3BT6 - chains A and B; structure by X-ray diffraction, 2.80 A resolution.

== Chain A ==
Molecule: Influenza B hemagglutinin (HA)
From: Influenza B virus
Notes: fragment: Influenza B HA1
Reference sequence: Q84097 (Q84097_9INFB); residues 1-342 here correspond to UniProt positions 16-357 (UniProt number = residue number + 15)
Amino-acid sequence (342 residues; row label = number of the first residue in the row):
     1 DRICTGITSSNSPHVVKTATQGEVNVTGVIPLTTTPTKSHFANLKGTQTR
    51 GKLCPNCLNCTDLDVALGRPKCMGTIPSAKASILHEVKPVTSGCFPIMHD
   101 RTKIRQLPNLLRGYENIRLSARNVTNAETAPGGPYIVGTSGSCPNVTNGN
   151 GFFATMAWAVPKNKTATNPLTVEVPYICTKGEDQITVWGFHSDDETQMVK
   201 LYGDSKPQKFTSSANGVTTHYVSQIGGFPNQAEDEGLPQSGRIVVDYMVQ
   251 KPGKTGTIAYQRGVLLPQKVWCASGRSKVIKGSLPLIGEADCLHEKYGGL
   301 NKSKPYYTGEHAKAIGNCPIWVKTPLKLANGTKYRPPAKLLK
Disulfide bonds: Cys54-Cys57, Cys60-Cys72, Cys94-Cys143, Cys178-Cys272, Cys292-Cys318
Glycans and other covalent adducts: N-acetylglucosamine (NAG) linked to Asn25, Asn123, Asn145, Asn163, Asn301, Asn330
What the authors report for this chain:
  - conformationally variable residues (loop rearrangement): Asn43 to Asp62, Met73 to Ala79, Thr139 to Phe152, Gly226 to Gly241, Ser283 to Glu289

== Chain B ==
Molecule: Influenza B hemagglutinin (HA)
From: Influenza B virus
Notes: fragment: Influenza B HA2
Reference sequence: Q84097 (Q84097_9INFB); residues 1-169 here correspond to UniProt positions 360-528 (UniProt number = residue number + 359)
Amino-acid sequence (169 residues; numbered 1 to 169; the number before each row is that of its first residue):
     1 GFFGAIAGFLEGGWEGMIAGWHGYTSHGAHGVAVAADLKSTQEAINKITK
    51 NLNSLSELEVKNLQRLSGAMDELHNEILELDEKVDDLRADTISSQIELAV
   101 LLSNEGIINSEDEHLLALERKLKKMLGPSAVDIGNGCFETKHKCNQTCLD
   151 RIAAGTFNAGEFSLPTFDS
Disulfide bonds: Cys144-Cys148
Glycans and other covalent adducts: N-acetylglucosamine (NAG) linked to Asn145
What the authors report for this chain:
  - conformationally variable residues (loop rearrangement): Glu15 to Trp21

== Interface between chain A and chain B ==
Disulfides between the chains: Cys4(A)-Cys137(B)
Pairs across the interface (132):
  Asp1(A) with His27(B); Gly28(B); Phe138(B); Glu139(B), hydrogen bond (backbone-side chain); Thr140(B), hydrogen bond (backbone-backbone); His142(B); Lys143(B); Cys144(B), hydrogen bond (side chain-backbone)
  Arg2(A) with Ser26(B); His27(B), hydrogen bond (backbone-backbone); Ile133(B); Cys137(B); Phe138(B); Glu139(B), salt bridge
  Ile3(A) with Thr25(B); Leu122(B), hydrophobic; Leu126(B), hydrophobic; Cys137(B); Phe138(B), hydrogen bond (backbone-backbone); Thr140(B); Leu149(B), hydrophobic; Ile152(B), hydrophobic
  Cys4(A) with Tyr24(B); Thr25(B), hydrogen bond (backbone-backbone); Gly136(B); Cys137(B), disulfide
  Thr5(A) with Gly23(B); Leu115(B); Leu118(B); Glu119(B); Gly136(B), hydrogen bond (backbone-backbone)
  Gly6(A) with Met17(B); His22(B); Gly23(B), hydrogen bond (backbone-backbone); Leu115(B)
  Ile7(A) with Gly12(B); Gly13(B); Trp14(B), hydrogen bond (backbone-backbone); Met17(B); Trp21(B); His22(B); Glu111(B); Leu115(B), hydrophobic
  Thr8(A) with Gly13(B); Trp14(B); Met17(B), hydrogen bond (side chain-backbone); Gly20(B), hydrogen bond (side chain-backbone); Trp21(B), hydrogen bond (side chain-backbone)
  Ser9(A) with Gly13(B); Trp14(B); Glu15(B)
  Val16(A) with Asn104(B)
  Lys17(A) with Leu101(B); Asn104(B)
  Thr18(A) with Leu101(B); Glu105(B), hydrogen bond
  Ala19(A) with Leu101(B); Glu105(B), hydrogen bond (backbone-side chain)
  Thr20(A) with Glu105(B), hydrogen bond (backbone-side chain)
  Gln21(A) with Ile108(B); Asn109(B), hydrogen bond
  Val26(A) with Ile108(B), hydrophobic
  Ile30(A) with Ile48(B), hydrophobic; Leu52(B), hydrophobic
  Leu32(A) with Val100(B), hydrophobic
  Gln106(A) with Met70(B); Glu72(B)
  Asn109(A) with Met70(B)
  Leu110(A) with Met70(B)
  Gly113(A) with Ser67(B), hydrogen bond (backbone-side chain)
  Tyr247(A) with Met70(B)
  Arg276(A) with Ser67(B)
  Lys278(A) with Asn62(B); Gln64(B)
  Val279(A) with Gln64(B); Arg65(B), hydrogen bond (backbone-backbone)
  Tyr306(A) with Leu55(B), hydrogen bond (side chain-backbone); Ile96(B)
  His311(A) with Leu63(B); Asp85(B); Ala89(B)
  Lys313(A) with Leu63(B); Gln64(B), hydrogen bond (side chain-backbone); Arg65(B); Asp81(B), salt bridge; Asp85(B), salt bridge
  Ala314(A) with Asn62(B); Leu63(B), hydrogen bond (backbone-backbone)
  Ile315(A) with Asn62(B); Gln64(B)
  Gly316(A) with Asn62(B), hydrogen bond (backbone-side chain)
  Ile320(A) with Leu58(B); Ile92(B), hydrophobic; Ile96(B), hydrophobic
  Trp321(A) with Ala89(B); Ser93(B)
  Val322(A) with Ser93(B)
  Lys323(A) with Asp90(B); Ser93(B), hydrogen bond (backbone-side chain); Glu97(B), salt bridge
  Thr324(A) with Glu97(B)
  Leu326(A) with Val100(B), hydrophobic
  Lys327(A) with Val100(B); Asn104(B)
  Leu328(A) with Asn104(B); Ile107(B), hydrophobic
  Ala329(A) with Ile48(B); Asn104(B); Ile107(B)
  Asn330(A) with Trp21(B); Ile48(B)
  Gly331(A) with Trp21(B)
  Thr332(A) with Trp21(B); His22(B); Glu111(B)
  Lys333(A) with Glu111(B), hydrogen bond (backbone-side chain)
  Tyr334(A) with Glu11(B)
  Arg335(A) with Leu10(B), hydrogen bond (side chain-backbone); Glu11(B), salt bridge; Gly12(B); Gly13(B); Glu111(B), salt bridge
  Pro336(A) with Glu11(B); Gly12(B); Gly13(B), hydrogen bond (backbone-backbone)
  Pro337(A) with Gly13(B)
  Ala338(A) with Gly12(B); Gly13(B), hydrogen bond (backbone-backbone); Trp14(B)
  Leu340(A) with Leu10(B)
  Leu341(A) with Leu10(B), hydrophobic; Trp14(B), hydrophobic
Other interface residues (no listed pair), chain A (60 interface residues in all): Val24, Leu84, Val87, Lys103, Ile280, Lys281, Glu295, Pro305
Other interface residues (no listed pair), chain B (72 interface residues in all): Gly1, Phe9, Ala29, His30, Ile45, Ser56, Val60, Gly68, Asp71, Leu73, Arg88, Ser103, Asp112

== Summary ==
The interface between chain A and chain B involves 60 residues on one side and 72 on the other, with 1
disulfide bond, 27 hydrogen bonds and 6 salt bridges. Polar pairs include Arg2(A)-Glu139(B),
Lys313(A)-Asp81(B) and Lys313(A)-Asp85(B). The paper reports conformational variability at Asn43(A), Met73(A)
and Glu15(B) among others.
Here chain A is Influenza B hemagglutinin (HA) and chain B is Influenza B hemagglutinin (HA), both from
Influenza B virus. Entry 3BT6 (Crystal Structure of Influenza B Virus Hemagglutinin) was determined by X-ray
diffraction.
